PDB entry 4NBB | X-ray diffraction, 2.05 A resolution | chains A and D of the 6 polymer chains in the assembly

[Chain A]
Name: Terminal oxygenase component of carbazole
Notes: EC 1.14.12.22
UniProt: Q84II6 (Q84II6_JANS3); residues 1-384 here = UniProt positions 1-384
Sequence (392 residues; numbered 1 to 392; the number before each row is that of its first residue):
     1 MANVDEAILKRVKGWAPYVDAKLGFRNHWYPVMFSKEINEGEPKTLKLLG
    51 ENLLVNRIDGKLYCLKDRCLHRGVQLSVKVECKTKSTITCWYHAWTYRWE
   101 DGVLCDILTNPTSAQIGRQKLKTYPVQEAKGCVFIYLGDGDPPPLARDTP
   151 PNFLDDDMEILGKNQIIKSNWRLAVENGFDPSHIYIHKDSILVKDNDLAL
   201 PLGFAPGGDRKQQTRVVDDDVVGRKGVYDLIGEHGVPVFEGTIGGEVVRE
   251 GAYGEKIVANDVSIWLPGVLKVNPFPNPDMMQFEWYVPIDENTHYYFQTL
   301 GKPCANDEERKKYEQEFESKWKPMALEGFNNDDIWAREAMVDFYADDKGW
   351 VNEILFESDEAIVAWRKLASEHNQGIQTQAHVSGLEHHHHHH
Disordered / not traced: 1, 389-392
Differences from the reference sequence: engineered mutation Val-262 (Ile in Q84II6); expression tag (385-392)
Metal / ion sites: 2Fe-2S cluster Fe: Cys-69, His-71, Cys-90, His-93; Fe2+: His-183, His-187, Asp-333 (together with oxygen molecule)
Residues lining bound ligands:
  - 2Fe-2S cluster (FES): Cys-69, His-71, Arg-72, Val-74, Cys-90, Tyr-92, His-93, Ala-94, Trp-95
  - oxygen molecule (OXY): Gly-178, His-183, His-187, Phe-329, Asn-330, Asp-333
Reported in the primary citation:
  - mutagenesis - I262V: decreased catalytic activity on CAR (citing earlier work)

[Chain D]
Name: Ferredoxin CarAc
From: Pseudomonas resinovorans
Notes: EC 1.14.12.22
UniProt: Q8GI16 (CARAC_PSERE); numbering as in UniProt (aligned over 1-107)
Sequence (115 residues; each row starts with the number of its first residue):
     1 MNQIWLKVCAASDMQPGTIRRVNRVGAAPLAVYRVGDQFYATEDTCTHGI
    51 ASLSEGTLDGDVIECPFHGGAFNVCTGMPASSPCTVPLGVFEVEVKEGEV
   101 YVAGEKKLEHHHHHH
Disordered / not traced: 1-3, 108-115
Differences from the reference sequence: expression tag (108-115)
Swiss-Prot annotation at these positions:
  - binding site ([2Fe-2S] cluster): Cys-46, His-48, Cys-65, His-68
Metal / ion sites: 2Fe-2S cluster Fe: Cys-46, His-48, Cys-65, His-68
Residues lining bound ligands: 2Fe-2S cluster (FES): Cys-46, His-48, Gly-49, Ile-50, Ala-51, Cys-65, Phe-67, His-68, Gly-69, Gly-70, Pro-83, Cys-84

[Interface between chain A and chain D]
Residue-residue contacts - 31 pairs, chain A then chain D:
  Arg-11(A) / Phe-67(D)
  Arg-11(A) / His-68(D)  hydrogen bond (side chain-backbone)
  Arg-11(A) / Gly-69(D)  hydrogen bond (side chain-backbone)
  Arg-11(A) / Gly-70(D)
  Arg-11(A) / Ser-82(D)  hydrogen bond (side chain-backbone)
  Arg-11(A) / Pro-83(D)
  Val-12(A) / Phe-67(D)
  Lys-13(A) / Glu-64(D)  salt bridge
  Lys-13(A) / Pro-66(D)  hydrogen bond (backbone-backbone)
  Gly-14(A) / Pro-66(D)
  Trp-15(A) / Phe-67(D)  hydrophobic
  Arg-210(A) / Arg-21(D)
  Arg-210(A) / Ile-50(D)  hydrogen bond (side chain-backbone)
  Arg-210(A) / Ser-52(D)
  Arg-210(A) / Glu-55(D)  salt bridge
  Lys-211(A) / Arg-21(D)
  Trp-350(A) / His-68(D)
  Val-351(A) / His-48(D)
  Val-351(A) / His-68(D)
  Val-351(A) / Pro-83(D)
  Asn-352(A) / His-48(D)  hydrogen bond (backbone-side chain)
  Asn-352(A) / Pro-83(D)
  Glu-353(A) / His-48(D)  hydrogen bond (backbone-side chain)
  Glu-353(A) / His-68(D)  salt bridge
  Ile-354(A) / His-48(D)
  Leu-355(A) / His-48(D)
  Leu-355(A) / Gly-49(D)
  Phe-356(A) / Ile-50(D)
  Glu-357(A) / Ile-50(D)
  Glu-360(A) / Ile-50(D)
  Val-363(A) / Phe-67(D)  hydrophobic
Interface residues without a listed pair, chain A (18 interface residues in all): Asp-359
Interface residues without a listed pair, chain D (15 interface residues in all): Ala-51

[In short]
Chain A and chain D form an interface of 18 and 15 residues respectively; the contacts include 7 hydrogen
bonds and 3 salt bridges. Polar contacts include Lys-13(A)/Glu-64(D), Arg-210(A)/Glu-55(D) and
Glu-353(A)/His-68(D). Bound to chain A: 2Fe-2S cluster and oxygen molecule. The paper reports that I262V of
chain A reduces catalytic activity on CAR.
Chain A is Terminal oxygenase component of carbazole and chain D is Ferredoxin CarAc (Pseudomonas
resinovorans); the structure, Carbazole- and oxygen-bound oxygenase with Ile262 replaced by Val and ferredoxin
complex of carbazole 1,9a-dioxygenase, was determined by X-ray diffraction, deposited together with 4NB8,
4NB9, 4NBA, 4NBC, 4NBD, 4NBE and 3 further entries.
